8FO8 - chains B and E of the 4 polymer chains in the assembly; structure by electron microscopy, 3.88 A resolution.

Chain B:
Name: Ras-related protein Rab-7L1
Source organism: Homo sapiens
Reference sequence: O14966 (RAB7L_HUMAN); numbering as in UniProt (aligned over 1-177)
Amino-acid sequence (177 residues; row label = number of the first residue in the row):
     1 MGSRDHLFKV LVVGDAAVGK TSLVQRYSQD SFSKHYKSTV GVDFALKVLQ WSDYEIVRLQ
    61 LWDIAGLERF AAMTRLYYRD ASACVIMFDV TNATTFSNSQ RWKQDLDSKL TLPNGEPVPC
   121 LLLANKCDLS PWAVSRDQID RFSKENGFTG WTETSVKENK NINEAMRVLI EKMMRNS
Disordered / not traced: 1-4, 177
Differences from the reference sequence: conflict L67 (Gln in O14966), A71 (Thr in O14966), A72 (Ser in O14966)
Swiss-Prot annotation at these positions:
  - motif: Y36 to F44 (Effector region)
  - binding site (GTP): S33, K34, H35, Y36, K37, T39, K126, V156, K157
  - site: G41, V42 (Cleavage)
  - mutagenesis: D43 (D43A: Abolishes interaction with LRRK2 and reduces membrane localization of LRRK2. Impairs RAB29-stimulated LRRK2 kinase activity on RAB10, RAB29 and LRRK2), W62 (W62A: Abolishes interaction with LRRK2 and reduces membrane localization of LRRK2. Impairs RAB29-stimulated LRRK2 kinase activity on RAB10, RAB29 and LRRK2), M73 (M73S: Loss of LRRK2 binding. Does not stimulate LRRK2 kinase activity. Localized to the cytosol), R75 (R75S: Loss of LRRK2 binding. Does not stimulate LRRK2 kinase activity. Localized to the cytosol)
From the paper describing this entry:
  - mutagenesis - D43A, W62A: decreased co-localization with Leucine-rich repeat serine/threonine-protein kinase 2 (chain E)
  - specificity-determining residues: D43 (by similarity / conservation)

Chain E:
Name: Leucine-rich repeat serine/threonine-protein kinase 2
Source organism: Homo sapiens
Notes: EC 2.7.11.1, 3.6.5.-
Reference sequence: Q5S007 (LRRK2_HUMAN); numbering as in UniProt (aligned over 1-2527)
Amino-acid sequence (2527 residues; row label = number of the first residue in the row):
     1 MASGSCQGCE EDEETLKKLI VRLNNVQEGK QIETLVQILE DLLVFTYSEH ASKLFQGKNI
    61 HVPLLIVLDS YMRVASVQQV GWSLLCKLIE VCPGTMQSLM GPQDVGNDWE VLGVHQLILK
   121 MLTVHNASVN LSVIGLKTLD LLLTSGKITL LILDEESDIF MLIFDAMHSF PANDEVQKLG
   181 CKALHVLFER VSEEQLTEFV ENKDYMILLS ALTNFKDEEE IVLHVLHCLH SLAIPCNNVE
   241 VLMSGNVRCY NIVVEAMKAF PMSERIQEVS CCLLHRLTLG NFFNILVLNE VHEFVVKAVQ
   301 QYPENAALQI SALSCLALLT ETIFLNQDLE EKNENQENDD EGEEDKLFWL EACYKALTWH
   361 RKNKHVQEAA CWALNNLLMY QNSLHEKIGD EDGHFPAHRE VMLSMLMHSS SKEVFQASAN
   421 ALSTLLEQNV NFRKILLSKG IHLNVLELMQ KHIHSPEVAE SGCKMLNHLF EGSNTSLDIM
   481 AAVVPKILTV MKRHETSLPV QLEALRAILH FIVPGMPEES REDTEFHHKL NMVKKQCFKN
   541 DIHKLVLAAL NRFIGNPGIQ KCGLKVISSI VHFPDALEML SLEGAMDSVL HTLQMYPDDQ
   601 EIQCLGLSLI GYLITKKNVF IGTGHLLAKI LVSSLYRFKD VAEIQTKGFQ TILAILKLSA
   661 SFSKLLVHHS FDLVIFHQMS SNIMEQKDQQ FLNLCCKCFA KVAMDDYLKN VMLERACDQN
   721 NSIMVECLLL LGADANQAKE GSSLICQVCE KESSPKLVEL LLNSGSREQD VRKALTISIG
   781 KGDSQIISLL LRRLALDVAN NSICLGGFCI GKVEPSWLGP LFPDKTSNLR KQTNIASTLA
   841 RMVIRYQMKS AVEEGTASGS DGNFSEDVLS KFDEWTFIPD SSMDSVFAQS DDLDSEGSEG
   901 SFLVKKKSNS ISVGEFYRDA VLQRCSPNLQ RHSNSLGPIF DHEDLLKRKR KILSSDDSLR
   961 SSKLQSHMRH SDSISSLASE REYITSLDLS ANELRDIDAL SQKCCISVHL EHLEKLELHQ
  1021 NALTSFPQQL CETLKSLTHL DLHSNKFTSF PSYLLKMSCI ANLDVSRNDI GPSVVLDPTV
  1081 KCPTLKQFNL SYNQLSFVPE NLTDVVEKLE QLILEGNKIS GICSPLRLKE LKILNLSKNH
  1141 ISSLSENFLE ACPKVESFSA RMNFLAAMPF LPPSMTILKL SQNKFSCIPE AILNLPHLRS
  1201 LDMSSNDIQY LPGPAHWKSL NLRELLFSHN QISILDLSEK AYLWSRVEKL HLSHNKLKEI
  1261 PPEIGCLENL TSLDVSYNLE LRSFPNEMGK LSKIWDLPLD ELHLNFDFKH IGCKAKDIIR
  1321 FLQQRLKKAV PYNRMKLMIV GNTGSGKTTL LQQLMKTKKS DLGMQSATVG IDVKDWPIQI
  1381 RDKRKRDLVL NVWDFAGREE FYSTHPHFMT QRALYLAVYD LSKGQAEVDA MKPWLFNIKA
  1441 RASSSPVILV GTHLDVSDEK QRKACMSKIT KELLNKRGFP AIRDYHFVNA TEESDALAKL
  1501 RKTIINESLN FKIRDQLVVG QLIPDCYVEL EKIILSERKN VPIEFPVIDR KRLLQLVREN
  1561 QLQLDENELP HAVHFLNESG VLLHFQDPAL QLSDLYFVEP KWLCKIMAQI LTVKVEGCPK
  1621 HPKGIISRRD VEKFLSKKRK FPKNYMTQYF KLLEKFQIAL PIGEEYLLVP SSLSDHRPVI
  1681 ELPHCENSEI IIRLYEMPYF PMGFWSRLIN RLLEISPYML SGRERALRPN RMYWRQGIYL
  1741 NWSPEAYCLV GSEVLDNHPE SFLKITVPSC RKGCILLGQV VDHIDSLMEE WFPGLLEIDI
  1801 CGEGETLLKK WALYSFNDGE EHQKILLDDL MKKAEEGDLL VNPDQPRLTI PISQIAPDLI
  1861 LADLPRNIML NNDELEFEQA PEFLLGDGSF GSVYRAAYEG EEVAVKIFNK HTSLRLLRQE
  1921 LVVLCHLHHP SLISLLAAGI RPRMLVMELA SKGSLDRLLQ QDKASLTRTL QHRIALHVAD
  1981 GLRYLHSAMI IYRDLKPHNV LLFTLYPNAA IIAKIADYGI AQYCCRMGIK TSEGTPGFRA
  2041 PEVARGNVIY NQQADVYSFG LLLYDILTTG GRIVEGLKFP NEFDELEIQG KLPDPVKEYG
  2101 CAPWPMVEKL IKQCLKENPQ ERPTSAQVFD ILNSAELVCL TRRILLPKNV IVECMVATHH
  2161 NSRNASIWLG CGHTDRGQLS FLDLNTEGYT SEEVADSRIL CLALVHLPVE KESWIVSGTQ
  2221 SGTLLVINTE DGKKRHTLEK MTDSVTCLYC NSFSKQSKQK NFLLVGTADG KLAIFEDKTV
  2281 KLKGAAPLKI LNIGNVSTPL MCLSESTNST ERNVMWGGCG TKIFSFSNDF TIQKLIETRT
  2341 SQLFSYAAFS DSNIITVVVD TALYIAKQNS PVVEVWDKKT EKLCGLIDCV HFLREVTVKE
  2401 NKESKHKMSY SGRVKTLCLQ KNTALWIGTG GGHILLLDLS TRRLIRVIYN FCNSVRVMMT
  2461 AQLGSLKNVM LVLGYNRKNT EGTQKQKEIQ SCLTVWDINL PHEVQNLEKH IEVRKELAEK
  2521 MRRTSVE
Disordered / not traced: 1-11, 102-112, 168-171, 176, 178, 182, 208, 326-343, 514-524, 798, 852-981, 1458-1462, 1615-1621, 1631-1641, 1660-1667, 1721-1725, 2028-2030, 2127, 2160, 2254-2259, 2397-2408, 2479-2486
Differences from the reference sequence: conflict H50 (Arg in Q5S007), T1647 (Ser in Q5S007), T2397 (Met in Q5S007)
Swiss-Prot annotation at these positions:
  - active site: D1994 (Proton acceptor)
  - binding site (GTP): G1341 to T1348, N2295 to T2298
  - binding site (ATP): L1885, D1887, G1888, G1891, V1893, A1904, K1906, M1947, E1948, A1950, S1954, R1957, H1998, L2001, A2016, D2017
  - modified residue (Phosphoserine): S910, S935, S955, S973, S1292, S1444
  - natural variant: H50 (R50H: this construct carries the variant), M712 (M712V: In PARK8), R793 (R793M: In PARK8; uncertain significance), Q930 (Q930R: In PARK8; uncertain significance), R1067 (R1067Q: In PARK8), S1096 (S1096C: In PARK8; uncertain significance), I1122 (I1122V: In PARK8), S1228 (S1228T: In PARK8), K1359 (K1359I: Found in a renal cell carcinoma sample), I1371 (I1371V: In PARK8; uncertain significance), R1441 (R1441C: In PARK8; R1441G: In PARK8; R1441H: In PARK8), R1514 (R1514Q: In PARK8; uncertain significance), 24 further natural variant entries in UniProt
  - mutagenesis: R399 (R399E: Reduces membrane localization and abolishes interaction with RAB29/RAB7L1. Impairs RAB29-stimulated kinase activity on RAB10, RAB29 and LRRK2), L403 (L403E: Reduces membrane localization and abolishes interaction with RAB29/RAB7L1. Impairs RAB29-stimulated kinase activity on RAB10, RAB29 and LRRK2), C727 (C727D: Decreased kinase activity. Loss of RAB29-mediated activation and autophosphorylation of S-910, S-935, S-955, S-973 and S-1292. Decreased membrane association ...), L728 (L728D: Decreased kinase activity. Loss of RAB29-mediated activation and autophosphorylation of S-910, S-935, S-955, S-973 and S-1292. Decreased membrane association ...), L729 (L729D: Decreased kinase activity. Loss of RAB29-mediated activation and autophosphorylation of S-910, S-935, S-955, S-973 and S-1292. Decreased membrane association ...), L760 (L760D: Decreased kinase activity and loss of RAB29-mediated activation), L761 (L761D: Decreased kinase activity and loss of RAB29-mediated activation), L762 (L762D: Decreased kinase activity and loss of RAB29-mediated activation), L789 (L789D: No effect on kinase activity and RAB29-mediated activation), L790 (L790D: No effect on kinase activity and RAB29-mediated activation), L791 (L791D: No effect on kinase activity and RAB29-mediated activation), T1343 (T1343G: Decreased kinase activity; when associated with Q-1398), 21 further mutagenesis entries in UniProt
Small-molecule neighbours:
  - ATP (adenosine-5'-triphosphate): D1887, G1888, G1891, S1892, V1893, A1904, K1906, M1947, E1948, L1949, A1950, S1954, H1998, L2001
  - GDP (guanosine-5'-diphosphate): T1343, G1344, S1345, G1346, K1347, T1348, T1349, M1364, Q1365, A1367, T1368, F1395, A1396, G1397, T1452, H1453, D1455, N1489, A1490, T1491
From the paper describing this entry:
  - mutagenesis - P1588A, N1710A, W1791A: decreased catalytic activity on Rab29
  - mutagenesis - W1791A: abolished catalytic activity on in the absence of Rab29
  - disease-associated variants - N1437H, R1441C, R1441G, R1441H, Y1699C, S1761R, G2019S, I2020T: increased catalytic activity (citing earlier work)
  - post-translational modification sites: S1292 (citing earlier work)

Interface between chain B and chain E:
Pairs across the interface (11; chain B residue first):
  F44(B) - L406(E)  hydrophobic
  F44(B) - K439(E)
  F44(B) - N444(E)
  L46(B) - H442(E)
  L46(B) - L443(E)  hydrophobic
  R58(B) - L443(E)
  Q60(B) - G440(E)
  Q60(B) - L443(E)
  Q60(B) - N444(E)
  L76(B) - M407(E)
  Y77(B) - M407(E)
Also at the interface, not in a pair above, chain B (11 interface residues in all): V42, D43, A45, V48, W62
Also at the interface, not in a pair above, chain E (10 interface residues in all): R399, L403, D478
Interface features reported in the paper:
  - hot spots on chain B (mutagenesis) - D43A, W62A: abolished binding to Leucine-rich repeat serine/threonine-protein kinase 2 (chain E)
  - hot spots on chain B (mutagenesis) - L76M: unchanged binding to Leucine-rich repeat serine/threonine-protein kinase 2 (chain E)
  - hot spots on chain B (mutagenesis) - D43A, W62A: decreased co-localization with Leucine-rich repeat serine/threonine-protein kinase 2 (chain E)
  - hot spots on chain E (mutagenesis) - R399E, M402A, L403E: decreased co-localization with Ras-related protein Rab-7L1 (chain B)

Overview:
11 residues of chain B and 10 residues of chain E are in contact. Bound to chain E: GDP and ATP. The paper
reports that N1437H, R1441C and R1441G of chain E, among others, increase catalytic activity; the specificity
determinant D43(B); 17 substitutions were tested in all.
Here chain B is Ras-related protein Rab-7L1 and chain E is Leucine-rich repeat serine/threonine-protein kinase
2, both from Homo sapiens. Entry 8FO8 (Cryo-EM structure of Rab29-LRRK2 complex in the LRRK2 dimer state) was
determined by electron microscopy (same publication as 8FO2, 8FO9 and 8SMC).
